Entry 8ZP5 (electron microscopy, 2.98 A resolution); this record covers chains H and D of the 8 polymer chains in the assembly.

== Chain H ==
Molecule: 77-nt DNA strand
Sequence (77 nucleotides; each row starts with the number of its first residue; numbers below 1 keep their minus sign (DT-4 is residue -4)):
    -4 TATTTAAGTA TTGTTTGTGC ACTTGCCTGC AGGCCTTTTG AAAAGCAAGC ATAAAAGATC
    56 TAAACATAAA ATCTGTA
Not modelled in the structure: -4 to 38

== Chain D ==
Molecule: Origin recognition complex subunit 4
From: Saccharomyces cerevisiae S288C
Reference sequence: P54791 (ORC4_YEAST); residues 1-529 here = UniProt positions 1-529
Amino-acid sequence (529 residues; each row starts with the number of its first residue):
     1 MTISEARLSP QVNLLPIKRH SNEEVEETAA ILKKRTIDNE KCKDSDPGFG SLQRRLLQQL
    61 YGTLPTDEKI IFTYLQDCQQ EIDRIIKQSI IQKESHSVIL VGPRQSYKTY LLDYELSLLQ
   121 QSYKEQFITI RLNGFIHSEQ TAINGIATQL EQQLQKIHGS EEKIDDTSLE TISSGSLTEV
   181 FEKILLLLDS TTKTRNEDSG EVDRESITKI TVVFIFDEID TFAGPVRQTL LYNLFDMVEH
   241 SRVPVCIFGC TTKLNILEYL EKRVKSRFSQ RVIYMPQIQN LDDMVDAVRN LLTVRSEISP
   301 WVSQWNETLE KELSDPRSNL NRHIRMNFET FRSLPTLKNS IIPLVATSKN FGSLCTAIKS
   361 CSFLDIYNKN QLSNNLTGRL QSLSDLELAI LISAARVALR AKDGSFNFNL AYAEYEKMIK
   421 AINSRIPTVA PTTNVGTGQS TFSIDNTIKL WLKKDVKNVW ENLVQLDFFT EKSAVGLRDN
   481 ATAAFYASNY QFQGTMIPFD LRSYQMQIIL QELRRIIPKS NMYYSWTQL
Not modelled in the structure: 1-45, 159-170, 191-205, 427-445
Ion coordination: Mg2+: Thr109 (together with ATP-gamma-S)
Ligand contacts:
  - ATP-gamma-S (AGS; phosphothiophosphoric acid-adenylate ester), molecule 1: Tyr61, Gly62, Lys69, Pro103, Arg104, Gln105, Ser106, Tyr107, Lys108, Thr109, Tyr110, Asp113, Glu218, Thr252, Pro335, Lys338
  - ATP-gamma-S (AGS), molecule 2: His240, Arg263, Arg267
Swiss-Prot annotation at these positions:
  - modified residue: Ser9 (Phosphoserine)

== Chain H / chain D interface ==
Pairs across the interface - 11 pairs, chain H then chain D:
  DA51(H) - Tyr490(D)  sugar contact
  DA51(H) - Gln493(D)  sugar contact
  DG52(H) - Tyr490(D)  hydrogen bond to the phosphate
  DG52(H) - Phe492(D)  phosphate contact
  DG52(H) - Gln493(D)  hydrogen bond to the phosphate
  DA53(H) - Val475(D)  phosphate contact
  DA53(H) - Arg478(D)  salt bridge to the phosphate
  DA53(H) - Phe492(D)  phosphate contact
  DT54(H) - Tyr486(D)  base contact
  DC55(H) - Tyr486(D)  base contact
  DT56(H) - Tyr486(D)  base contact

== In short ==
Chain H and chain D each contribute 6 residues to their interface; the contacts include 2 hydrogen bonds and 1
salt bridge. Polar pairs include DG52(H)-Tyr490(D), DG52(H)-Gln493(D) and DA53(H)-Arg478(D). Chain D binds
ATP-gamma-S.
Here chain H is a 77-nt DNA strand and chain D is Origin recognition complex subunit 4 (Saccharomyces
cerevisiae S288C). Entry 8ZP5 (Cryo-EM structure of origin recognition complex (Orc5 basic patch mutations)
with ARS1 DNA bound) was determined by electron microscopy together with 8ZP4 and 8ZPK from the same study.
